Entry 9JJ8 (electron microscopy, 2.79 A resolution); this record covers chains o and D of the 51 polymer chains in the assembly.

== Chain o ==
Protein: Linker-protein
Organism: Emiliania huxleyi CCMP1516
UniProt: R1DLA7 (R1DLA7_EMIHU); residues 1-123 here = UniProt positions 1-123
Chain sequence (123 residues; numbered 1 to 123; the number before each row is that of its first residue):
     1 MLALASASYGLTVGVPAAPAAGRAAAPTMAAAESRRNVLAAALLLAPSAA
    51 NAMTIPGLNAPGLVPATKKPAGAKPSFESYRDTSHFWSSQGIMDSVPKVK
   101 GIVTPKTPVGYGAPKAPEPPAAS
Unresolved in the structure: 1-52, 101-123
Ion coordination: chlorophyll a Mg near Pro56 (its only coordinating residue here)
Small-molecule neighbours:
  - Fucoxanthin (A86; (3S,3'S,5R,5'R,6S,6'R,8'R)-3,5'-dihydroxy-8-oxo-6',7'-didehydro-5,5',6,6',7,8-hexahydro-5,6-epoxy-beta,beta-caroten-3'- yl acetate): Met53, Thr54, Pro56
  - chlorophyll a (CLA), molecule 1: Ile55, Pro56, Gly57, Leu58, Gly62, Leu63
  - chlorophyll a (CLA), molecule 2: Phe77, Arg81, Trp87, Ser88
  - chlorophyll a (CLA), molecule 3: Phe77, Tyr80, Arg81, Ser84, Phe86, Trp87
  - chlorophyll a (CLA), molecule 4: His85, Phe86, Ser95, Val96, Lys98, Val99

== Chain D ==
Protein: Light harvesting protein
Organism: Emiliania huxleyi CCMP1516
UniProt: R1ESZ0 (R1ESZ0_EMIHU); residues 1-231 here = UniProt positions 1-231
Chain sequence (231 residues; row label = number of the first residue in the row):
     1 MLVAALTSSPALVAPAVAPLFAKPKLALAPHSDALRFARMEEAAAAPATE
    51 EAEEAEESLGPVGALVGDVGFDPLGFTEILPLAWLREAEIKHCRTAMLAT
   101 FGFAFTDFWHFPGFDYTTLEAHDAVIAQGGMSQLLLWIGLLEVFSAISID
   151 QMLRGSGREPGDYGFDPLGFASDPAKKADLQMKELANGRLAMFAFGGFVT
   201 QSVLTGNTFPYLFDYQTAGDIVAIAAQGASP
Unresolved in the structure: 1-42
Ion coordination: chlorophyll a Mg site 1 near Ala48 (its only coordinating residue here); chlorophyll a Mg site 2 near His92 (its only coordinating residue here); chlorophyll a Mg site 3 near Ile221 (its only coordinating residue here)
Small-molecule neighbours:
  - 19'-Hexanoyloxyfucoxanthin (A1EB1; [(2Z,4E,6E,8E,10E,12E,14E)-2-[2-[(4S,6R)-4-acetyloxy-2,2,6-trimethyl-6-oxidanyl-cyclohexylidene]ethenyl]-6,11,15-trimethyl-16-oxidanylidene-17-[(1S,4S,6R)-2,2,6-trimethyl-4-oxidanyl-7-oxabicyclo[4.1.0]heptan-1-yl]heptadeca-2,4,6,8,10,12,14-heptaenyl] hexanoate), molecule 1: Met182, Ala186, Arg189, Leu190, Phe193, Leu204
  - 19'-Hexanoyloxyfucoxanthin (A1EB1), molecule 2: Phe213, Tyr215, Gln216
  - Chlorophyll C3 (A1ECV): Tyr215, Ser230, Pro231
  - Fucoxanthin (A86; (3S,3'S,5R,5'R,6S,6'R,8'R)-3,5'-dihydroxy-8-oxo-6',7'-didehydro-5,5',6,6',7,8-hexahydro-5,6-epoxy-beta,beta-caroten-3'- yl acetate): Glu87, Lys91, Arg94, Thr95, Leu98, Pro112, Gly113, Phe114, Gln128, Leu134, Ile138, Glu142, Ser145, Tyr163
  - chlorophyll a (CLA), molecule 1: Pro47, Ala48, Thr49, Glu50, Glu51, Val69, Phe71
  - chlorophyll a (CLA), molecule 2: Leu59, Leu65, Gly67, Asp68, Val69, Gly70, Phe71, Asp72, Phe76, Thr77, Leu82, Leu85, Arg86, Ala88, Glu89, His92, Arg189, Met192, Phe193
  - chlorophyll a (CLA), molecule 3: Phe76, Leu80, Trp84, Leu85, Ala88, His92
  - chlorophyll a (CLA), molecule 4: Trp84, Glu87, Ala88, Lys91, His92, Thr95, Leu135, Ile138, Gly139, Glu142, Val143, Ala146, Ile149
  - chlorophyll a (CLA), molecule 5: Arg94, Met97, Leu98, Phe101, Gly161, Asp162, Tyr163, Gly164, Phe165, Asp166, Phe170, Ala171, Lys177, Leu180, Gln181, Lys183, Glu184, Asn187
  - chlorophyll a (CLA), molecule 6: Thr95, Leu98, Ala99, Phe101, Gly102, Phe105, Thr106, Trp109, His110, Phe111, Phe114, Tyr116, Ala121, Val125, Met131, Leu134, Phe165
  - chlorophyll a (CLA), molecule 7: Phe101, Leu180, Lys183, Asn187, Leu190
  - chlorophyll a (CLA), molecule 8: Phe101, Leu168, Phe170
  - chlorophyll a (CLA), molecule 9: Phe114, Gln128, Gly129, Gly130, Gln133, Leu134, Trp137
  - chlorophyll a (CLA), molecule 10: His122, Ile126, Met131, Ser132, Leu134, Leu135, Ile138
  - chlorophyll a (CLA), molecule 11: Leu141, Phe144, Tyr163, Gly164, Phe165
  - chlorophyll a (CLA), molecule 12: Asp179, Met182, Lys183, Ala186, Asn187, Leu190
  - chlorophyll a (CLA), molecule 13: Leu190, Phe193, Ala194, Gly196, Gly197, Thr200, Gln201, Leu204, Thr205, Tyr211, Leu212, Phe213, Gln216
  - chlorophyll a (CLA), molecule 14: Thr200, Val203, Leu204
  - chlorophyll a (CLA), molecule 15: Tyr215, Gln216, Asp220, Ile221, Val222, Ala223, Ile224, Gln227, Pro231
  - Diadinoxanthin (DD6; (3S,3'R,5R,6S,7cis)-7',8'-didehydro-5,6-dihydro-5,6-epoxy-beta,beta-carotene-3,3'-diol), molecule 1: Phe71, Asp72, Pro73, Leu74, Gly75, Phe76, His92, Thr95, Ala96, Ala99, Phe103, Thr118, Ala121, His122, Met192, Phe193, Phe195
  - Diadinoxanthin (DD6), molecule 2: Met97, Leu98, Thr100, Phe101, Phe165, Asp166, Pro167, Leu168, Gly169, Phe170, Asn187, Leu190, Ala191, Ala194, Gly197, Phe198, Gln201, Pro210, Tyr211, Leu212
  - Diadinoxanthin (DD6), molecule 3: Leu119, His122, Asp123, Phe193, Phe195, Gly196, Val199
  - Diadinoxanthin (DD6), molecule 4: Gly129, Gln133, Leu136, Trp137
  - Diadinoxanthin (DD6), molecule 5: Ile224, Ala225, Gln227

== How chain o and chain D interact ==
Residue-residue contacts (27):
  Pro61(o) with Pro112(D)
  Gly62(o) with Phe111(D); Pro112(D)
  Leu63(o) with Phe105(D), hydrophobic; His110(D); Phe111(D), hydrophobic
  Val64(o) with Trp109(D); His110(D), hydrogen bond (backbone-backbone); Pro112(D), hydrophobic
  Pro65(o) with Trp109(D)
  Ala66(o) with Asp107(D); Phe108(D), hydrogen bond (backbone-backbone); His110(D)
  Lys69(o) with Gly206(D), hydrogen bond (side chain-backbone); Asn207(D)
  Ala71(o) with Asn207(D); Asp214(D)
  Gly72(o) with Asn207(D), hydrogen bond (backbone-side chain); Asp214(D)
  Ala73(o) with Asp214(D)
  Lys74(o) with Leu204(D); Phe213(D)
  Pro75(o) with Leu204(D); Thr205(D)
  Tyr80(o) with Val203(D); Leu204(D)
  His85(o) with Asp123(D), salt bridge
Also at the interface, not in a pair above, chain o (19 interface residues in all): Thr54, Pro56, Ala60, Lys68, Pro70
Also at the interface, not in a pair above, chain D (17 interface residues in all): Thr106, Thr217

== In short ==
The interface between chain o and chain D involves 19 residues on one side and 17 on the other, with 4
hydrogen bonds and 1 salt bridge. Among the polar pairs are His85(o)-Asp123(D), Lys69(o)-Gly206(D) and
Gly72(o)-Asn207(D).
Chain o is Linker-protein and chain D is Light harvesting protein, both from Emiliania huxleyi CCMP1516; the
structure, Structural insights into the PSI-FCPI supercomplex from the coccolithophore Emiliania huxleyi, was
determined by electron microscopy.
